PDB entry 4WWF | X-ray diffraction, 1.10 A resolution | chain A

Chain A:
Name: Nickel and cobalt resistance protein CnrR
Organism: Ralstonia metallidurans
Notes: fragment: Metal-sensor domain of CnrX
Reference sequence: P37975 (CNRR_RALME); residues 31-148 here = UniProt positions 31-148
Amino-acid sequence (118 residues; numbered 31 to 148; the number before each row is that of its first residue):
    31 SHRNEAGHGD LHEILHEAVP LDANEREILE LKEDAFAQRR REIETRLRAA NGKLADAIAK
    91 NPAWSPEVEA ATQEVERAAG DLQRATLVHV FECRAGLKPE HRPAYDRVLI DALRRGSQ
Unresolved in the structure: 31-37
Construct notes: engineered mutation Cys123 (Met in P37975)
Ion coordination: Ni2+: His42, His46, Glu63, His119
What the authors report for this chain:
  - Ni2+ coordination: His42, His46, Glu63, His119
  - Ni2+ coordination through a water molecule: Cys123
  - conformationally variable residues (side-chain flip): Trp94
  - mutagenesis - M123C: decreased binding to Ni(u)
  - mutagenesis - M123C: abolished signaling in response to nickel
  - mutagenesis - M123C: increased expression
  - mutagenesis - H32A/Y135F: unchanged binding to Nickel and cobalt
  - mutagenesis - F66A: decreased signaling in response to nickel
  - mutagenesis - F66A: decreased growth in response to nickel and cobalt

In short:
His42, His46, Glu63 and His119 coordinate Ni2+. The paper reports that M123C reduces binding to Ni(u); Ni2+
coordination by His42, His46 and Glu63 among others; 3 substitutions were tested in all.
Chain A is Nickel and cobalt resistance protein CnrR (Ralstonia metallidurans); the structure, High-resolution
structure of two Ni-bound forms of the M123C mutant of C. metallidurans CnrXs, was determined by X-ray
diffraction (same publication as 4WWB).
